Entry 7K0Y (electron microscopy, 3.70 A resolution); this record covers chains A and C of the 7 polymer chains in the assembly.

# Chain A
Name: DNA-dependent protein kinase catalytic subunit
From: Homo sapiens
Notes: EC 2.7.11.1
Reference sequence: P78527 (PRKDC_HUMAN); residues 1-4128 here = UniProt positions 1-4128
Amino-acid sequence (4128 residues; numbered 1 to 4128; the number before each row is that of its first residue):
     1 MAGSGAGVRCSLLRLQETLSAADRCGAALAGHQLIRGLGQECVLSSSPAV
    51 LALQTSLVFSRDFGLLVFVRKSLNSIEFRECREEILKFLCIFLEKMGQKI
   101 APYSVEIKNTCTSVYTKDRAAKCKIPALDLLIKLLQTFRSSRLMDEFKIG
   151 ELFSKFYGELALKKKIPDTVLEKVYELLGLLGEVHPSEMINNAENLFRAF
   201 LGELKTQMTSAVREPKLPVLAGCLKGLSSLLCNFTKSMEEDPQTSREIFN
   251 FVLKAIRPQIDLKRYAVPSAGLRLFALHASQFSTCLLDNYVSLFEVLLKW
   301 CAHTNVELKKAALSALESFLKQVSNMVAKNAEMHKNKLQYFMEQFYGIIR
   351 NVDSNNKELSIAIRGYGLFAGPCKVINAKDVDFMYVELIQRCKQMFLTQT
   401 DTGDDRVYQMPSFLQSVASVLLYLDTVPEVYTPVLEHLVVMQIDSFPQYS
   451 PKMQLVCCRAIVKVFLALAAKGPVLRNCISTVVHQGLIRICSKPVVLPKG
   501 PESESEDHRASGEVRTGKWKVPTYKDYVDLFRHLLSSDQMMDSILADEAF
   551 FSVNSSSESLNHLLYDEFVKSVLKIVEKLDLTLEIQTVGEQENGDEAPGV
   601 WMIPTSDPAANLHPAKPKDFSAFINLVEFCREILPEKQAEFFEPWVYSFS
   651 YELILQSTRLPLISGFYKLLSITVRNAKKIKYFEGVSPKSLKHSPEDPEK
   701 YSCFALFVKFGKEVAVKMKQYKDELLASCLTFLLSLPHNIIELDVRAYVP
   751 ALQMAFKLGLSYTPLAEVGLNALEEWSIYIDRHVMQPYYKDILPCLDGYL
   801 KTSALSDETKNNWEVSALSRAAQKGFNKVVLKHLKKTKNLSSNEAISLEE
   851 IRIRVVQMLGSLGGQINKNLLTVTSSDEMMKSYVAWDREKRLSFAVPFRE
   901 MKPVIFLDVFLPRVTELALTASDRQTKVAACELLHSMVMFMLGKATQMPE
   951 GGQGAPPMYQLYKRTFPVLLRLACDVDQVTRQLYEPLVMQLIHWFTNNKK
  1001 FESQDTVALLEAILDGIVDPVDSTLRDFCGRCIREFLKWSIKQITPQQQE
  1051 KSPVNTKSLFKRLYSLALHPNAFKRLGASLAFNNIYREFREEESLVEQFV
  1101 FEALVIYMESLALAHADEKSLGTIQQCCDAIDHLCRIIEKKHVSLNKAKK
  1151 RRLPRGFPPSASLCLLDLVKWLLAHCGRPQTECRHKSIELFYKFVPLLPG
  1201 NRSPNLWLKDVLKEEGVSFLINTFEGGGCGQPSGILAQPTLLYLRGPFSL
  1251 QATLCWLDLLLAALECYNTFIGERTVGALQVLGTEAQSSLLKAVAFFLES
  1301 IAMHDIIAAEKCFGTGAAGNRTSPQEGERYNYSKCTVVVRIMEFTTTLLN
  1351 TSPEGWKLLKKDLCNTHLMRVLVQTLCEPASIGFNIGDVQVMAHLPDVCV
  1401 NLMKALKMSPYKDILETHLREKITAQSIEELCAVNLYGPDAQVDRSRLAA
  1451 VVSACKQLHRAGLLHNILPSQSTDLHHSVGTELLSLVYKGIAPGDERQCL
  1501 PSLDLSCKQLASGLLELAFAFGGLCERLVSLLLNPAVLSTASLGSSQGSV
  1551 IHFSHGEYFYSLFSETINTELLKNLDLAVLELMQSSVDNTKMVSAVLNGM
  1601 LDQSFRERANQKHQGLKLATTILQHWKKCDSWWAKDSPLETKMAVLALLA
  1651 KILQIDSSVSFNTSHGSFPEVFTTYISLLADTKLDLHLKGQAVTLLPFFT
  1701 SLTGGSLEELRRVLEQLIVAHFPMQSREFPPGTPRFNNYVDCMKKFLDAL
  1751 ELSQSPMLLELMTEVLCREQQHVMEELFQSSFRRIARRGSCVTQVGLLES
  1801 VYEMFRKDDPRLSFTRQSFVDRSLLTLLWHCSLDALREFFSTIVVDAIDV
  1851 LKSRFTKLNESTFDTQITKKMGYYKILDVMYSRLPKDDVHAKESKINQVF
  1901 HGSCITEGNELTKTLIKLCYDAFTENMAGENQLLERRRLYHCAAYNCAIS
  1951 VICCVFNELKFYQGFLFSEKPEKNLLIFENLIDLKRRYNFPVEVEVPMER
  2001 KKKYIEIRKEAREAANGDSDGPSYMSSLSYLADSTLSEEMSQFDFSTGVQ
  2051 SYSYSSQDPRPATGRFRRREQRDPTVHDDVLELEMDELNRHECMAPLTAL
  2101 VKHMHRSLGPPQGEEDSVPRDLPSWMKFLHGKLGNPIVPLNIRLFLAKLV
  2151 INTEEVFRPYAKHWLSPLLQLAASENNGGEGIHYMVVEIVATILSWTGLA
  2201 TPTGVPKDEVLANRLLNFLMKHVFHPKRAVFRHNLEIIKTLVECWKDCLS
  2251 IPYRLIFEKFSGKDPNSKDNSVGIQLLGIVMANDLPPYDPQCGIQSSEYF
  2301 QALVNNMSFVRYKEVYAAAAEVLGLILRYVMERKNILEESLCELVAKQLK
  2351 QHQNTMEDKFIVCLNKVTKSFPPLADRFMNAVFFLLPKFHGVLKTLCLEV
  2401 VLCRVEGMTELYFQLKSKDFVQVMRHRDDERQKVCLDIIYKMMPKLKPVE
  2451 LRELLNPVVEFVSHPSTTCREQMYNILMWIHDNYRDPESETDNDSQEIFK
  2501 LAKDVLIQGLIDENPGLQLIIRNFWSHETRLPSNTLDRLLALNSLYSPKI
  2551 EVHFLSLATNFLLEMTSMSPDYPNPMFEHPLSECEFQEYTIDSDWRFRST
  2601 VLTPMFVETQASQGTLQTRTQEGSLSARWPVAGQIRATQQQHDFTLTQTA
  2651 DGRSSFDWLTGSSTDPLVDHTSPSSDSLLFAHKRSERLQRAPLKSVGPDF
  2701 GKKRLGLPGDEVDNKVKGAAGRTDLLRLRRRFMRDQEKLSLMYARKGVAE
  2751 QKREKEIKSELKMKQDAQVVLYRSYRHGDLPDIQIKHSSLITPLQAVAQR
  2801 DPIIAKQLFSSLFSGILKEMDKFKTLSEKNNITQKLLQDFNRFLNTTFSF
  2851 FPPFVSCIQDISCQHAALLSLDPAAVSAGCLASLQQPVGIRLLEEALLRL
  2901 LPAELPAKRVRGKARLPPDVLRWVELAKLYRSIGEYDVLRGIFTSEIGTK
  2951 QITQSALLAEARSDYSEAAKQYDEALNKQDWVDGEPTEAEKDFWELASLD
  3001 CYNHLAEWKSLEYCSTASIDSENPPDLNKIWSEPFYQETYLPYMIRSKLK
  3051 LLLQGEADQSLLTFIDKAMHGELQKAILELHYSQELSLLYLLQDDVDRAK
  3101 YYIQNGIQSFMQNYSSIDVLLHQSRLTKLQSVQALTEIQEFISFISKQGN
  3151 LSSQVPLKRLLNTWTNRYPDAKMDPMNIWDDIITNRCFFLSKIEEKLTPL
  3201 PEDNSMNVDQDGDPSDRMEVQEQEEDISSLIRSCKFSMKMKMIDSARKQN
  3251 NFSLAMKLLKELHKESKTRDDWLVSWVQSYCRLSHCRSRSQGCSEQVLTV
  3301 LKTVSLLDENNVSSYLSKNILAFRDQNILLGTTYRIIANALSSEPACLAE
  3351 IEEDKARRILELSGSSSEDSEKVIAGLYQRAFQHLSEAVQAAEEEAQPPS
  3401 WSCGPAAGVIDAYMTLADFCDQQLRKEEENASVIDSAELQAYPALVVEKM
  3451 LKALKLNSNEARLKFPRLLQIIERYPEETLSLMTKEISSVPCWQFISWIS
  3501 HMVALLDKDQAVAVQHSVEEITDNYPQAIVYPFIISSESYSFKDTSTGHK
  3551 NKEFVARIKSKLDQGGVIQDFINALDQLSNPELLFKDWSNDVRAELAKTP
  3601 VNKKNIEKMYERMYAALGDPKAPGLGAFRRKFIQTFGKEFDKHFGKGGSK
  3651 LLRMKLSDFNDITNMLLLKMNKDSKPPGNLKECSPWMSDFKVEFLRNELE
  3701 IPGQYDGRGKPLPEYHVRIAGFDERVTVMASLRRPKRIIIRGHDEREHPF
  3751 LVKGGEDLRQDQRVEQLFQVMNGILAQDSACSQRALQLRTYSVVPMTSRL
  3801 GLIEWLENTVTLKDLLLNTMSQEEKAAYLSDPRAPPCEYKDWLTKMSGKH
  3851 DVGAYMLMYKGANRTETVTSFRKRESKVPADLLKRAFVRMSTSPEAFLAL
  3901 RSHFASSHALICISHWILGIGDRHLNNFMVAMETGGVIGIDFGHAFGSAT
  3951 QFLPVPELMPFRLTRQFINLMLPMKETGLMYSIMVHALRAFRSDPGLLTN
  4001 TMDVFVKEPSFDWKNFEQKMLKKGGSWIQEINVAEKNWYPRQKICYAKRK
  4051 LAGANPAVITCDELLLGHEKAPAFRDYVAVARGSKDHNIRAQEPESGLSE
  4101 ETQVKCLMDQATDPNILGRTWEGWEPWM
Disordered / not traced: 1-6, 495-516, 547-556, 583-606, 686-699, 1231-1240, 1304-1322, 1495-1497, 1542-1549, 1995-1999, 2017-2081, 2109-2118, 2581-2783, 2900-2916, 3200-3225, 3362-3367, 3395-3405
UniProt features mapped onto this chain:
  - region: Leu-1503 to Leu-1538 (Interaction with C1D), Glu-2737 to Gln-2765 (May split the end of the DNA molecule, with the two strands separating around the region), Val-3728 to Arg-3734 (G-loop), Gly-3919 to Asn-3927 (Catalytic loop), Gly-3939 to Thr-3964 (Activation loop)
  - site: Asp-2020, Gly-2021 (Cleavage)
  - modified residue: Lys-117 (N6-acetyllysine), Ser-511 (Phosphoserine), Ser-687 (Phosphoserine), Lys-828 (N6-acetyllysine), Ser-841 (Phosphoserine), Ser-893 (Phosphoserine), Ser-1065 (Phosphoserine), Lys-1209 (N6-acetyllysine), Lys-1970 (N6-acetyllysine), Ser-2056 (Phosphoserine), Lys-2259 (N6-acetyllysine), Thr-2535 (Phosphothreonine), Thr-2609 (Phosphothreonine), Ser-2612 (Phosphoserine), Thr-2638 (Phosphothreonine), Thr-2647 (Phosphothreonine), Ser-2789 (Phosphoserine), Ser-3205 (Phosphoserine), Lys-3241 (N6-acetyllysine), Lys-3260 (N6-acetyllysine) and 6 more in UniProt
  - natural variant: Lys-263 (K263N: In a lung adenocarcinoma sample), Gly-500 (G500S: In a metastatic melanoma sample), Arg-1136 (R1136H: In a colorectal adenocarcinoma sample), Arg-1447 (R1447M: In a lung squamous cell carcinoma sample), Ala-1680 (A1680V: In a metastatic melanoma sample), Ser-2810 (S2810N: In a metastatic melanoma sample), Gly-2941 (G2941A: In a lung neuroendocrine carcinoma sample), Leu-3062 (L3062R: In IMD26), Ala-3574 (A3574V: In IMD26)
  - mutagenesis: Leu-1510 (L1510P: Loss of interaction with C1D), Glu-1516 to Leu-1517 (Loss of interaction with C1D), Thr-2609 (T2609A: Leads to radiation sensitivity and impaired DSB joining. Gives rise to reduced phosphorylation; when associated with A-2612), Ser-2612 (S2612A: Reduced phosphorylation; when associated with A-2609), Thr-2638 (T2638A: Alleviates phosphorylation, leaves a fully active enzyme with compromised cellular resistance to ionizing radiation without affecting DNA end joining; when associated with A-2647), Thr-2647 (T2647A: Alleviates phosphorylation, leaves a fully active enzyme with compromised cellular resistance to ionizing radiation without affecting DNA end joining; when associated with A-2638)
From the paper describing this entry:
  - binding site for the 24-nt DNA strand: Arg-2311
  - conformationally variable residues (loop rearrangement, order/disorder transition): Lys-801 to Ala-817, Asn-839 to Ile-846, Pro-4009 to Tyr-4039
  - post-translational modification sites: Ser-56, Ser-72, Thr-946, Ser-1003, Ser-3205, Thr-3950 (citing earlier work)
  - disease-associated variants - L3062R: decreased catalytic activity (citing earlier work)

# Chain C
Name: X-ray repair cross-complementing protein 5
From: Homo sapiens
Notes: EC 3.6.4.-
Reference sequence: P13010 (XRCC5_HUMAN); numbering as in UniProt (aligned over 1-732)
Amino-acid sequence (732 residues; each row starts with the number of its first residue):
     1 MVRSGNKAAVVLCMDVGFTMSNSIPGIESPFEQAKKVITMFVQRQVFAEN
    51 KDEIALVLFGTDGTDNPLSGGDQYQNITVHRHLMLPDFDLLEDIESKIQP
   101 GSQQADFLDALIVSMDVIQHETIGKKFEKRHIEIFTDLSSRFSKSQLDII
   151 IHSLKKCDISLQFFLPFSLGKEDGSGDRGDGPFRLGGHGPSFPLKGITEQ
   201 QKEGLEIVKMVMISLEGEDGLDEIYSFSESLRKLCVFKKIERHSIHWPCR
   251 LTIGSNLSIRIAAYKSILQERVKKTWTVVDAKTLKKEDIQKETVYCLNDD
   301 DETEVLKEDIIQGFRYGSDIVPFSKVDEEQMKYKSEGKCFSVLGFCKSSQ
   351 VQRRFFMGNQVLKVFAARDDEAAAVALSSLIHALDDLDMVAIVRYAYDKR
   401 ANPQVGVAFPHIKHNYECLVYVQLPFMEDLRQYMFSSLKNSKKYAPTEAQ
   451 LNAVDALIDSMSLAKKDEKTDTLEDLFPTTKIPNPRFQRLFQCLLHRALH
   501 PREPLPPIQQHIWNMLNPPAEVTTKSQIPLSKIKTLFPLIEAKKKDQVTA
   551 QEIFQDNHEDGPTAKKLKTEQGGAHFSVSSLAEGSVTSVGSVNPAENFRV
   601 LVKQKKASFEEASNQLINHIEQFLDTNETPYFMKSIDCIRAFREEAIKFS
   651 EEQRFNNFLKALQEKVEIKQLNHFWEIVVQDGITLITKEEASGSSVTAEE
   701 AKKFLAPKDKPSGDTAAVFEEGGDVDDLLDMI
Disordered / not traced: 1-5, 171-180, 542-547, 556-594, 707-723
UniProt features mapped onto this chain:
  - region: Leu-138 to Leu-165 (Leucine-zipper)
  - motif: Glu-720 to Leu-728 (EEXXXDL motif)
  - modified residue: Lys-144 (N6-acetyllysine), Ser-255 (Phosphoserine), Ser-258 (Phosphoserine), Lys-265 (N6-acetyllysine), Ser-318 (Phosphoserine), Lys-332 (N6-acetyllysine), Thr-535 (Phosphothreonine), Ser-577 (Phosphoserine), Ser-579 (Phosphoserine), Ser-580 (Phosphoserine), Lys-660 (N6-acetyllysine), Lys-665 (N6-acetyllysine), Thr-715 (Phosphothreonine)
  - cross-link (Glycyl lysine isopeptide (Lys-Gly)): Lys-195 (interchain with G-Cter in SUMO2), Lys-532 (interchain with G-Cter in SUMO2), Lys-534 (interchain with G-Cter in SUMO2), Lys-566 (interchain with G-Cter in SUMO2), Lys-568 (interchain with G-Cter in SUMO2), Lys-669 (interchain with G-Cter in SUMO2), Lys-688 (interchain with G-Cter in SUMO2)
  - mutagenesis: Glu-720 to Glu-721 (Abolishes interaction with PRKDC and its recruitment to sites of DNA damage), Asp-726 to Asp-727 (Abolishes interaction with PRKDC and its recruitment to sites of DNA damage)

# Interface between chain A and chain C
Contacting residue pairs - 46 pairs, chain A then chain C:
  Arg-70(A) with Asp-300(C), salt bridge
  Asn-74(A) with Asn-298(C)
  Ser-113(A) with Asp-300(C)
  Thr-116(A) with Asp-300(C)
  Lys-117(A) with Asn-298(C), hydrogen bond (backbone-side chain); Asp-299(C); Asp-300(C), salt bridge
  Met-208(A) with Phe-554(C), hydrophobic
  Thr-209(A) with Gln-551(C), hydrogen bond (backbone-side chain)
  Ser-210(A) with Ala-550(C)
  Ala-211(A) with Thr-549(C); Gln-551(C)
  Val-212(A) with Thr-549(C)
  Arg-213(A) with Thr-549(C); Ala-550(C), hydrogen bond (backbone-backbone)
  Glu-214(A) with Val-548(C)
  Pro-215(A) with Val-548(C)
  Lys-254(A) with Phe-554(C)
  Arg-257(A) with Phe-554(C)
  Gln-259(A) with Ile-553(C), hydrogen bond (side chain-backbone); Phe-554(C); Gln-555(C)
  Ile-260(A) with Ile-553(C), hydrophobic
  Val-1719(A) with Tyr-631(C), hydrophobic; Lys-634(C), hydrogen bond (backbone-side chain)
  Met-1724(A) with His-619(C), hydrogen bond
  Gln-1725(A) with Gln-622(C)
  Glu-1764(A) with Glu-628(C)
  Asp-1809(A) with Asn-627(C)
  Pro-1810(A) with Asn-627(C); Gln-670(C)
  Leu-1812(A) with Asp-625(C)
  His-1890(A) with Ile-732(C)
  Asn-1909(A) with Ile-732(C)
  Thr-1912(A) with Ile-732(C)
  Tyr-1920(A) with Val-725(C)
  Phe-1956(A) with Ile-732(C)
  Glu-1958(A) with Met-731(C); Ile-732(C)
  Phe-1961(A) with Leu-728(C); Met-731(C)
  Gly-1964(A) with Val-725(C)
  Phe-1965(A) with Leu-728(C); Leu-729(C), hydrophobic
  Ser-1968(A) with Val-725(C)
  Lys-1970(A) with Val-725(C)
Other interface residues (no listed pair), chain A (41 interface residues in all): Arg-198, Leu-220, Pro-258, Glu-1728, Arg-1768, Lys-1913
Other interface residues (no listed pair), chain C (25 interface residues in all): Lys-282, Asp-724
The authors on this interface:
  - interface residues, chain C: Val-548(C)

# Overview
41 residues of chain A face 25 of chain C across their interface, with 6 hydrogen bonds and 2 salt bridges.
Among the polar pairs are Arg-70(A)/Asp-300(C), Lys-117(A)/Asp-300(C) and Lys-117(A)/Asn-298(C). The paper
reports a binding site for the 24-nt DNA strand at Arg-2311(A); L3062R of chain A reduces catalytic activity.
Here chain A is DNA-dependent protein kinase catalytic subunit and chain C is X-ray repair cross-complementing
protein 5, both from Homo sapiens. Entry 7K0Y (Cryo-EM structure of activated-form DNA-PK (complex VI)) was
determined by electron microscopy, deposited together with 7K17, 7K19, 7K1B, 7K1J, 7K1K and 7K1N.
